Entry 6E9W (X-ray diffraction, 2.96 A resolution); this record covers chain A.

[Chain A]
Molecule: Rho-associated protein kinase 1
Organism: Homo sapiens
Notes: EC 2.7.11.1
UniProtKB: Q13464 (ROCK1_HUMAN); residue numbers follow UniProt; this construct covers 6-415
Chain sequence (443 residues; row label = number of the first residue in the row; numbers below 1 keep their minus sign (Met-27 is residue -27)):
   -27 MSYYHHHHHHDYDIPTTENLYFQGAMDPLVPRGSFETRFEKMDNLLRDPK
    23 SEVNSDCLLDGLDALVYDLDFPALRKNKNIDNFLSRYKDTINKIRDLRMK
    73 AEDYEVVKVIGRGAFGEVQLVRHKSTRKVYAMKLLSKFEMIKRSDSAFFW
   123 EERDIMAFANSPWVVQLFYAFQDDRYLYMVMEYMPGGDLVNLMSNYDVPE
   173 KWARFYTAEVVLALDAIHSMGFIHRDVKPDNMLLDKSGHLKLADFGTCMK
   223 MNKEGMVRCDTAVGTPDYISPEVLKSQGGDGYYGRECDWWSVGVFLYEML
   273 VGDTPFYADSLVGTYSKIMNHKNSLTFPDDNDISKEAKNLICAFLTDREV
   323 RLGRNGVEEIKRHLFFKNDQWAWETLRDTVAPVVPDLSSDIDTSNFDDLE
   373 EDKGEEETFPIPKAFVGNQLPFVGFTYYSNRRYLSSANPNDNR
Disordered / not traced: -27 to 8, 249-253, 372-379, 405-415
Sequence notes: expression tag (-27 to 5)
Small-molecule neighbours: J0P (N-[(2,3-dihydro-1,4-benzodioxin-5-yl)methyl]-4-(pyridin-4-yl)benzamide): Ile82, Arg84, Gly85, Ala86, Phe87, Gly88, Glu89, Val90, Ala103, Lys105, Leu106, Leu107, Glu124, Met153, Glu154, Tyr155, Met156, Leu205, Ala215, Asp216, Phe368
Curated features (UniProtKB/Swiss-Prot):
  - active site: Asp198 (Proton acceptor)
  - binding site (ATP): Ile82 to Val90, Lys105

[Overview]
Ligands of chain A: compound J0P. Curated annotation (UniProt) lists active-site residue Asp198 and 10
ATP-binding residues.
Chain A is Rho-associated protein kinase 1 (Homo sapiens); the structure, Crystal structure of Rock1 with a
pyridinylbenzamide based inhibitor, was determined by X-ray diffraction, deposited together with 6ED6.
